7QDZ - chains B and C of the 5 polymer chains in the assembly; structure by electron microscopy, 3.60 A resolution.

== Chain B ==
Protein: Tetratricopeptide repeat protein 37
From: Homo sapiens
Reference sequence: Q6PGP7 (TTC37_HUMAN); numbering as in UniProt (aligned over 1-1564)
Amino-acid sequence (1589 residues; row label = number of the first residue in the row; numbers below 1 keep their minus sign (Met-24 is residue -24)):
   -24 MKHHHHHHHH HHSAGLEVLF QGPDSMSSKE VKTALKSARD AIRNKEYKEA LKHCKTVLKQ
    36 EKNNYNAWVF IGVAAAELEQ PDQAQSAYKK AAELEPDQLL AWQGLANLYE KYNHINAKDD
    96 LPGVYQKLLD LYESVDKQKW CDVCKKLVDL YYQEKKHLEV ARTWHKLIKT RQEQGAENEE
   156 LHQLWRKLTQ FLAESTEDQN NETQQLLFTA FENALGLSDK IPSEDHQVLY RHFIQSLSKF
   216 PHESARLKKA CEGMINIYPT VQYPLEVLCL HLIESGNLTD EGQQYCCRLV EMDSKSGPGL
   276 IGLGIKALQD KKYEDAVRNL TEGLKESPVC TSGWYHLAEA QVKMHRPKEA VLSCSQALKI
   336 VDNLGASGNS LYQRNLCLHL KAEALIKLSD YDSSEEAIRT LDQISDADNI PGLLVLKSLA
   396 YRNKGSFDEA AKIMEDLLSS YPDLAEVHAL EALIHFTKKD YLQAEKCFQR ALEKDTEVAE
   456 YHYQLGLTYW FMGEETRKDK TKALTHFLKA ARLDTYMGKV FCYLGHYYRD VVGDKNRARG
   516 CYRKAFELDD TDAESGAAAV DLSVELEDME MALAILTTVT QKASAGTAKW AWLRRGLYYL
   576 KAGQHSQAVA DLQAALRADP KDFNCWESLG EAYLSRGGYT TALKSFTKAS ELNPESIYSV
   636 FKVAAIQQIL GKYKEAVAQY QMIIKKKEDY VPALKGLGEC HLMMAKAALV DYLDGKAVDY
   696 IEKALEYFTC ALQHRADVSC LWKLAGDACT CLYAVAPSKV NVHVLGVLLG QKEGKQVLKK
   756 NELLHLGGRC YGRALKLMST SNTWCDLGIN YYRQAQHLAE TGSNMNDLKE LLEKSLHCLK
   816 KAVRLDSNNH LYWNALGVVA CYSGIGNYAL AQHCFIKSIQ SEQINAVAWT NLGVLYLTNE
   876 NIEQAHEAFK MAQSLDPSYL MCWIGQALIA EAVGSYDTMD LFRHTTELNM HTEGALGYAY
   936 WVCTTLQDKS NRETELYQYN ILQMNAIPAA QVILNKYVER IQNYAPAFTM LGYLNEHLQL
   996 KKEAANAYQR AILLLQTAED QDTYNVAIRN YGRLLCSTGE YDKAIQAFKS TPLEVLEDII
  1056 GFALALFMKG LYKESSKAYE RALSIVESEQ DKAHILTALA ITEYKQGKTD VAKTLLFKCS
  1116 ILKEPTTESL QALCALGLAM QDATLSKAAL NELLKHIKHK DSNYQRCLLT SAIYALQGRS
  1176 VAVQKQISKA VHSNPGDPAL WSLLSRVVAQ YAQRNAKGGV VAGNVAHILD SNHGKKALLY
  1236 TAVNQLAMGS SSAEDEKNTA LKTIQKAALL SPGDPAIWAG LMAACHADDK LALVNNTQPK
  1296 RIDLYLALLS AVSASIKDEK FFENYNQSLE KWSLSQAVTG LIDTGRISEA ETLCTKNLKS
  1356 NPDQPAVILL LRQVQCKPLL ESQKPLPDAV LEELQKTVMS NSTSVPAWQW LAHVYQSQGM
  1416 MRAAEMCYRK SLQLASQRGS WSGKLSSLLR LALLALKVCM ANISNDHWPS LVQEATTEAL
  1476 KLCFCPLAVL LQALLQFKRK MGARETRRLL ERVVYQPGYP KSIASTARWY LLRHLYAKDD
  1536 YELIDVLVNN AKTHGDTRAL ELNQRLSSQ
Unresolved in the structure: -24 to 419
Sequence notes: initiating methionine (-24); expression tag (-23 to 0)
Swiss-Prot annotation at these positions:
  - modified residue: Ser2 (N-acetylserine)
  - natural variant: Gly251 (G251R: In THES1), Asn860 to Glu878 (deletion: Found in a THES1 patient), Ala1077 (A1077D: Found in a THES1 patient), Pro1270 (P1270A: Found in a THES1 patient), Asp1283 (D1283N: In THES1), Leu1485 (L1485R: Found in a THES1 patient), Leu1505 (L1505S: In THES1)
From the paper describing this entry:
  - disease-associated variants - G673D, G721R, L761P: decreased stability (proposed by the authors, not directly observed)
  - disease-associated variants - L1485R, R1503C, L1505S (citing earlier work)
  - disease-associated variants - P1270A, D1283N: decreased binding to hSKI8 (proposed by the authors, not directly observed)

== Chain C ==
Protein: WD repeat-containing protein 61
From: Homo sapiens
Reference sequence: Q9GZS3 (WDR61_HUMAN); residues 1-305 here = UniProt positions 1-305
Amino-acid sequence (305 residues; row label = number of the first residue in the row):
     1 MTNQYGILFK QEQAHDDAIW SVAWGTNKKE NSETVVTGSL DDLVKVWKWR DERLDLQWSL
    61 EGHQLGVVSV DISHTLPIAA SSSLDAHIRL WDLENGKQIK SIDAGPVDAW TLAFSPDSQY
   121 LATGTHVGKV NIFGVESGKK EYSLDTRGKF ILSIAYSPDG KYLASGAIDG IINIFDIATG
   181 KLLHTLEGHA MPIRSLTFSP DSQLLVTASD DGYIKIYDVQ HANLAGTLSG HASWVLNVAF
   241 CPDDTHFVSS SSDKSVKVWD VGTRTCVHTF FDHQDQVWGV KYNGNGSKIV SVGDDQEIHI
   301 YDCPI
Swiss-Prot annotation at these positions:
  - modified residue: Met1 (N-acetylmethionine), Thr2 (N-acetylthreonine)

== Chain B / chain C interface ==
Residue-residue contacts (31; chain B residue first):
  Lys691(B) with Asp218(C)
  Asn960(B) with Ser229(C)
  Pro963(B) with Tyr213(C)
  Val967(B) with Leu224(C), hydrophobic; Thr227(C)
  Lys971(B) with Leu224(C)
  Glu974(B) with Asn223(C), hydrogen bond
  Gln994(B) with Ala190(C)
  Leu995(B) with Glu187(C); Gly188(C)
  Glu998(B) with Glu187(C)
  Ser1226(B) with Trp234(C)
  Asn1227(B) with Trp234(C)
  Lys1252(B) with Asp16(C), salt bridge; Asp17(C)
  Leu1256(B) with Leu65(C), hydrophobic
  Lys1257(B) with Asp17(C), salt bridge
  Gln1260(B) with Trp20(C); Leu40(C); Leu84(C)
  Ala1263(B) with Leu84(C), hydrophobic
  Leu1264(B) with Trp20(C); Trp278(C), hydrophobic
  Leu1265(B) with Arg194(C), hydrogen bond (backbone-side chain); Trp234(C), hydrophobic
  Pro1267(B) with Trp110(C), hydrophobic; Phe150(C)
  Trp1273(B) with Pro106(C), hydrophobic
  Lys1295(B) with Gln64(C), hydrogen bond
  Arg1296(B) with Gln64(C)
  Ala1306(B) with Val107(C), hydrophobic
Other interface residues (no listed pair), chain B (38 interface residues in all): Asp686, Leu688, Gly690, Tyr695, Asn970, Lys997, Lys1230, Glu1251, Lys1261, Leu1276, Leu1299, Ala1302, Ser1305, Ala1309, Ser1310
Other interface residues (no listed pair), chain C (35 interface residues in all): Gly66, Ala86, Gly105, His126, Ile171, Gln203, His221, Ala225, Gly226, Ser252, Arg264, Gln296

== Summary ==
The interface between chain B and chain C involves 38 residues on one side and 35 on the other, with 3
hydrogen bonds and 2 salt bridges. Polar contacts include Lys1252(B)-Asp16(C), Lys1257(B)-Asp17(C) and
Glu974(B)-Asn223(C). The paper reports that G673D, G721R and L761P of chain B reduce stability; P1270A and
D1283N of chain B reduce binding to hSKI8.
Here chain B is Tetratricopeptide repeat protein 37 and chain C is WD repeat-containing protein 61, both from
Homo sapiens. Entry 7QDZ (80S-bound human SKI complex in the closed state) was determined by electron
microscopy, deposited together with 7QDY, 7QE0, 7QDR and 7QDS.
